Entry 3QLV (X-ray diffraction, 3.94 A resolution); this record covers chains C and D of the 4 polymer chains in the assembly.

[Chain C (and D)]
Molecule: Glutamate receptor, ionotropic kainate 2
Organism: Rattus norvegicus
Notes: chain D of this document is another copy of the same molecule, construct and numbering; everything in this record applies to it too
Reference sequence: P42260 (GRIK2_RAT); residues 1-389 here correspond to UniProt positions 32-420 (UniProt number = residue number + 31)
Sequence (395 residues; row label = number of the first residue in the row):
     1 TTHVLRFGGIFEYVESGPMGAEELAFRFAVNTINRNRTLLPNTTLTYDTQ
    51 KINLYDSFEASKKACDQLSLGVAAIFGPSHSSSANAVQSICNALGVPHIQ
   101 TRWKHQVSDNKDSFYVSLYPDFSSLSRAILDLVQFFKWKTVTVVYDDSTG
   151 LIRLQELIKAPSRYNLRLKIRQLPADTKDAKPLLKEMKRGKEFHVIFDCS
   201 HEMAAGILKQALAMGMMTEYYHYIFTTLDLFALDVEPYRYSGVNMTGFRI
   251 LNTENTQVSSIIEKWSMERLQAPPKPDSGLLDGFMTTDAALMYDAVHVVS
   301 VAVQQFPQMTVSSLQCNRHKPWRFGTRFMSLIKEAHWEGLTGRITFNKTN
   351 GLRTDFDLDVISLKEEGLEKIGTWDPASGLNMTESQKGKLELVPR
Disordered / not traced: 1-2, 384-395
Construct notes: expression tag (390-395)
Disulfides: Cys-65/Cys-316
UniProt features mapped onto this chain:
  - glycosylation (N-linked (GlcNAc...) asparagine): Asn-36, Asn-42, Asn-244, Asn-347, Asn-381
What the authors report for this chain:
  - self-association interface (contacts with another copy of this molecule): Gly-215
  - mutagenesis - C65S/C316S: abolished expression

[Chain C / chain D interface]
Residue-residue contacts (22; chain C residue first):
  Lys-181(C) with Tyr-240(D)
  Lys-188(C) with Glu-219(D), salt bridge; Ser-241(D), hydrogen bond (side chain-backbone)
  Leu-212(C) with Leu-212(D)
  Ala-213(C) with Tyr-240(D); Ser-241(D), hydrogen bond (backbone-backbone)
  Met-214(C) with Tyr-240(D); Ser-241(D)
  Gly-215(C) with Met-217(D); Thr-218(D); Ser-241(D)
  Met-217(C) with Gly-215(D)
  Thr-218(C) with Gly-215(D); Thr-218(D)
  Glu-219(C) with Lys-188(D), salt bridge
  Tyr-220(C) with Tyr-220(D), hydrophobic
  Tyr-240(C) with Ala-213(D); Met-214(D)
  Ser-241(C) with Lys-188(D), hydrogen bond (backbone-side chain); Ala-213(D), hydrogen bond (backbone-backbone); Met-214(D); Gly-215(D)
Interface residues without a listed pair, chain C (13 interface residues in all): Pro-237
Interface residues without a listed pair, chain D (13 interface residues in all): Lys-181, Pro-237

[Overview]
Chain C and chain D each contribute 13 residues to their interface; the contacts include 4 hydrogen bonds and
2 salt bridges. Among the polar pairs are Lys-188(C)/Glu-219(D), Lys-188(C)/Ser-241(D) and
Ala-213(C)/Ser-241(D). From the paper: C65S/C316S of chain C abolish expression; a self-association interface
involving Gly-215(C).
Both chains are Glutamate receptor, ionotropic kainate 2 (Rattus norvegicus). Entry 3QLV (Crystal structure of
the GluK2/GluK5 (GluR6/KA2) ATD tetramer assembly) was determined by X-ray diffraction together with 3QLT and
3QLU from the same study.
